Entry 9E1M (electron microscopy, 3.25 A resolution); this record covers chains G and J of the 11 polymer chains in the assembly.

# Chain G
Name: Histone H2A type 1
From: Xenopus laevis
UniProtKB: P06897 (H2A1_XENLA); residues 0-129 here correspond to UniProt positions 1-130 (UniProt number = residue number + 1)
Sequence (130 residues; numbered 0 to 129; the number before each row is that of its first residue; numbering starts at 0):
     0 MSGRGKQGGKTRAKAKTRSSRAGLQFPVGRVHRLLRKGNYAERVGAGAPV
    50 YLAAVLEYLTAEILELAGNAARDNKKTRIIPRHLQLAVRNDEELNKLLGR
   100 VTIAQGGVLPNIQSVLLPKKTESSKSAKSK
Unresolved in the structure: 0-9, 119-129
Differences from the reference sequence: conflict Arg99 (Gly100 in P06897), Ser123 (Ala124 in P06897)
Swiss-Prot annotation at these positions:
  - modified residue: Ser1 (N-acetylserine), Lys5 (N6-(2-hydroxyisobutyryl)lysine), Lys9 (N6-(2-hydroxyisobutyryl)lysine), Lys36 (N6-(2-hydroxyisobutyryl)lysine), Lys74 (N6-(2-hydroxyisobutyryl)lysine), Lys75 (N6-(2-hydroxyisobutyryl)lysine), Lys95 (N6-(2-hydroxyisobutyryl)lysine), Gln104 (N5-methylglutamine), Lys118 (N6-(2-hydroxyisobutyryl)lysine)
  - cross-link (Glycyl lysine isopeptide (Lys-Gly)): Lys13 (interchain with G-Cter in ubiquitin), Lys15 (interchain with G-Cter in ubiquitin), Lys119 (interchain with G-Cter in ubiquitin)

# Chain J
Molecule: 152-nt DNA strand
From: Homo sapiens
Sequence (152 nucleotides; row label = number of the first residue in the row; numbers below 1 keep their minus sign (DC-75 is residue -75)):
   -75 CCCTGGAGAATCCCGGTGCCGAGGCCGCTCAATTGGTCGTAGACAGCTCT
   -25 AGCACCGCTTAAACGCACGTACGCGCTGTCCCCCGCGTTTTAACCGCCAA
    25 GGGGATTACTCCCTAGTCTCCAGGCACGTGTCAGATATATACATCCTGTG
    75 CA
Unresolved in the structure: -75

# How chain G and chain J interact
Pairs across the interface - 17 pairs, chain G then chain J:
  Arg11(G) with DT43(J), hydrogen bond to the base; DC44(J), hydrogen bond to the sugar
  Arg29(G) with DG48(J), hydrogen bond to the phosphate; DC49(J), salt bridge to the phosphate
  Arg35(G) with DA39(J), salt bridge to the phosphate
  Glu41(G) with DA39(J), phosphate contact
  Arg42(G) with DT38(J), hydrogen bond to the sugar; DA39(J), phosphate contact
  Val43(G) with DT38(J), phosphate contact; DA39(J), hydrogen bond to the phosphate
  Gly44(G) with DT38(J), phosphate contact
  Ala45(G) with DT38(J), hydrogen bond to the phosphate
  Lys75(G) with DG58(J), phosphate contact; DA59(J), salt bridge to the phosphate
  Thr76(G) with DA57(J), sugar contact; DG58(J), hydrogen bond to the phosphate
  Arg77(G) with DG58(J), hydrogen bond to the phosphate
Also at the interface, not in a pair above, chain G (13 interface residues in all): Lys13, Thr16
Also at the interface, not in a pair above, chain J (12 interface residues in all): DC37, DA46, DG47

# In short
Chain G and chain J form an interface of 13 and 12 residues respectively; the contacts include 8 hydrogen
bonds and 3 salt bridges. Polar pairs include Arg11(G)-DT43(J), Arg11(G)-DC44(J) and Arg42(G)-DT38(J).
Here chain G is Histone H2A type 1 (Xenopus laevis) and chain J is a 152-nt DNA strand (Homo sapiens). Entry
9E1M (Snf2h bound nucleosome complex - ClassA2) was determined by electron microscopy, deposited together with
9E1L, 9E1N, 9E1O, 9E1P, 9E1Q, 9E1R and 4 further entries.
